PDB entry 5SBD | X-ray diffraction, 2.25 A resolution | chains C and E of the 6 polymer chains in the assembly

[Chain C]
Protein: Tubulin alpha-1B chain
Organism: Bos taurus
UniProtKB: P81947 (TBA1B_BOVIN); numbering as in UniProt (aligned over 1-451)
Sequence (451 residues; each row starts with the number of its first residue):
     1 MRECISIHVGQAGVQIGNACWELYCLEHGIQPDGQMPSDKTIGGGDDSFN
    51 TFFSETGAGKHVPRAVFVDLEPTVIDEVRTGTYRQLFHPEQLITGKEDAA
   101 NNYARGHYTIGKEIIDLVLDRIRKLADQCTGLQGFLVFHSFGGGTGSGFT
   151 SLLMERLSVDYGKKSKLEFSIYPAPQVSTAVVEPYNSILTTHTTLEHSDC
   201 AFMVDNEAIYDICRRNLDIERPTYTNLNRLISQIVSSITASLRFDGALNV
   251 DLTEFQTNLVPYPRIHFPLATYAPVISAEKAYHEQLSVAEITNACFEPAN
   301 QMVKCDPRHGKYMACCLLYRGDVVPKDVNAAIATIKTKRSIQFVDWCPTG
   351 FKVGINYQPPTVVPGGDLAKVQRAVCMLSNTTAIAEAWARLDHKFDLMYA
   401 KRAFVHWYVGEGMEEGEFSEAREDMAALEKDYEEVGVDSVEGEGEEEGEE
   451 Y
Unresolved in the structure: 441-451
Metal / ion sites: Ca2+: Asp-39, Thr-41, Gly-44, Glu-55
Small-molecule neighbours: GTP (guanosine-5'-triphosphate): Gly-10, Gln-11, Ala-12, Gln-15, Ile-16, Asp-69, Asp-98, Ala-99, Ala-100, Asn-101, Ser-140, Gly-142, Gly-143, Gly-144, Thr-145, Gly-146, Ile-171, Pro-173, Val-177, Ser-178, Thr-179, Glu-183, Asn-206, Tyr-224, Leu-227, Asn-228, Ile-231

[Chain E]
Protein: Stathmin-4
Organism: Rattus norvegicus
UniProtKB: P63043 (STMN4_RAT); residues 5-145 here correspond to UniProt positions 49-189 (UniProt number = residue number + 44)
Sequence (143 residues; row label = number of the first residue in the row):
     3 MADMEVIELNKCTSGQSFEVILKPPSFDGVPEFNASLPRRRDPSLEEIQK
    53 KLEAAEERRKYQEAELLKHLAEKREHEREVIQKAIEENNNFIKMAKEKLA
   103 QKMESNKENREAHLAAMLERLQEKDKHAEEVRKNKELKEEASR
Unresolved in the structure: 3-5, 29-43, 142-145
Sequence notes: initiating methionine (3); expression tag (4)
Curated features (UniProtKB/Swiss-Prot):
  - modified residue: Ser-46 (Phosphoserine)

[How chain C and chain E interact]
Pairs across the interface (28; chain C residue first):
  His-107(C) with Lys-104(E); Met-105(E)
  Tyr-108(C) with Lys-104(E); Met-105(E), hydrophobic; Asn-108(E)
  Thr-109(C) with Arg-112(E)
  Lys-112(C) with Met-105(E)
  Glu-155(C) with Leu-101(E); Lys-104(E), salt bridge
  Arg-156(C) with Leu-101(E)
  Ser-158(C) with Phe-93(E); Ile-94(E)
  Val-159(C) with Ile-94(E); Ala-97(E), hydrophobic; Lys-98(E)
  Gly-162(C) with Ile-94(E)
  Lys-163(C) with Asn-90(E)
  His-197(C) with Phe-93(E)
  Val-409(C) with His-115(E), hydrogen bond (backbone-side chain)
  Gly-410(C) with Arg-112(E)
  Glu-411(C) with Asn-108(E), hydrogen bond (backbone-side chain); Arg-112(E), salt bridge
  Gly-412(C) with Asn-108(E), hydrogen bond (backbone-side chain); Asn-111(E), hydrogen bond (backbone-side chain); Arg-112(E)
  Met-413(C) with Asn-108(E)
  Glu-414(C) with Ser-107(E); Asn-111(E), hydrogen bond
Interface residues without a listed pair, chain C (21 interface residues in all): Leu-152, Thr-193, Glu-196, Glu-417
Interface residues without a listed pair, chain E (15 interface residues in all): Glu-89, Lys-100

[Summary]
21 residues of chain C and 15 residues of chain E are in contact, with 5 hydrogen bonds and 2 salt bridges.
Polar pairs include Glu-155(C)/Lys-104(E), Glu-411(C)/Arg-112(E) and Val-409(C)/His-115(E). Ligands of chain
C: GTP. Asp-39(C), Thr-41(C), Gly-44(C) and Glu-55(C) form the Ca2+ site.
Chain C is Tubulin alpha-1B chain (Bos taurus) and chain E is Stathmin-4 (Rattus norvegicus); the structure,
Tubulin-maytansinoid-5b-complex, was determined by X-ray diffraction (same publication as 5SB8, 5SB9, 5SBA,
5SBB, 5SBC and 5SBE).
